2ZL5 - chains A and B; structure by X-ray diffraction, 1.47 A resolution.

# Chain A (and B)
Protein: 58 kd capsid protein
Organism: Norwalk virus
Notes: fragment: P-domain; chain B of this document is another copy of the same molecule, construct and numbering; everything in this record applies to it too
UniProt: Q83884 (Q83884_9CALI); residues 225-519 here = UniProt positions 225-519
Sequence (295 residues; row label = number of the first residue in the row):
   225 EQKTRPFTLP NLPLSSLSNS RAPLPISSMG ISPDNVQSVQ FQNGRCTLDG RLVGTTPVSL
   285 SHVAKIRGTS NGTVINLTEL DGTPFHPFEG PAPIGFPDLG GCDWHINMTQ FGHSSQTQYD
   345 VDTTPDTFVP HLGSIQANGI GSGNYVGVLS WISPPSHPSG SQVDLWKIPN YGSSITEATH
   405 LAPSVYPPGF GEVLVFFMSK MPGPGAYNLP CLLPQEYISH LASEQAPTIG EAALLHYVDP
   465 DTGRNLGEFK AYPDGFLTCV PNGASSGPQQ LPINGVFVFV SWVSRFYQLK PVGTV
Disordered / not traced: 225-230 (chain B: 225-230, 517-519)
Differences from the reference sequence: conflict Ile-453 (Val in Q83884), Val-519 (Ala in Q83884)
Bound ions: Ca2+: Phe-352, Asn-394
Ligand contacts: Mg2+ (MG): Pro-234, Leu-236, Leu-238, Tyr-441, Val-500, Phe-501
Swiss-Prot annotation at these positions:
  - site: Lys-227, Thr-228 (Cleavage)
What the authors report for this chain:
  - mutagenesis - H329A, W375A: abolished binding to H-type 1 and A carbohydrates

# How chain A and chain B interact
Contacting residue pairs - 84 pairs, chain A then chain B:
  Pro-234(A) / Ser-447(B)
  Asn-235(A) / Ser-447(B)  hydrogen bond (backbone-side chain)
  Asn-235(A) / Gln-449(B)
  Leu-236(A) / Val-282(B)  hydrophobic
  Leu-236(A) / Ser-443(B)
  Leu-236(A) / Ala-446(B)
  Leu-236(A) / Ser-447(B)
  Ser-240(A) / Val-282(B)
  Ser-240(A) / Ser-283(B)
  Leu-241(A) / Val-282(B)  hydrophobic
  Leu-241(A) / Ser-283(B)
  Leu-241(A) / Ser-285(B)
  Ser-242(A) / Ser-283(B)
  Ser-242(A) / Ser-285(B)
  Pro-247(A) / Ser-285(B)
  Pro-247(A) / Lys-289(B)  hydrogen bond (backbone-side chain)
  Leu-248(A) / Ser-285(B)
  Pro-249(A) / Ser-285(B)
  Pro-249(A) / His-286(B)
  Pro-249(A) / Leu-304(B)  hydrophobic
  Val-282(A) / Leu-236(B)  hydrophobic
  Val-282(A) / Ser-240(B)
  Ser-283(A) / Ser-240(B)
  Ser-283(A) / Leu-241(B)
  Ser-283(A) / Ser-242(B)
  Ser-283(A) / Glu-440(B)  hydrogen bond
  Leu-284(A) / Leu-284(B)
  Leu-284(A) / Ser-285(B)
  Ser-285(A) / Leu-241(B)
  Ser-285(A) / Ser-242(B)
  Ser-285(A) / Pro-247(B)
  Ser-285(A) / Leu-248(B)
  Ser-285(A) / Pro-249(B)
  Ser-285(A) / Leu-284(B)
  His-286(A) / Pro-249(B)
  Lys-289(A) / Pro-247(B)  hydrogen bond (side chain-backbone)
  Asn-331(A) / Asn-331(B)
  Asn-331(A) / Gln-340(B)  hydrogen bond
  Asn-331(A) / Ser-374(B)  hydrogen bond
  Thr-333(A) / Ser-374(B)
  Thr-333(A) / Pro-426(B)
  Gln-334(A) / Pro-426(B)
  Gln-334(A) / Gly-427(B)  hydrogen bond (backbone-backbone)
  Phe-335(A) / Lys-424(B)
  Gly-336(A) / Gly-427(B)  hydrogen bond (backbone-backbone)
  Gly-336(A) / Pro-428(B)
  Gly-336(A) / Gly-429(B)
  His-337(A) / Gly-427(B)  hydrogen bond (backbone-backbone)
  His-337(A) / Pro-428(B)
  Ser-338(A) / Trp-375(B)
  Ser-338(A) / Pro-428(B)
  Ser-339(A) / Trp-375(B)
  Gln-340(A) / Asn-331(B)  hydrogen bond
  Gln-340(A) / Gln-340(B)
  Gln-340(A) / Gln-342(B)
  Gln-340(A) / Ser-374(B)  hydrogen bond
  Gln-340(A) / Trp-375(B)
  Gln-342(A) / Gln-340(B)
  Ser-374(A) / Asn-331(B)  hydrogen bond
  Ser-374(A) / Thr-333(B)
  Ser-374(A) / Gln-340(B)  hydrogen bond
  Trp-375(A) / Ser-338(B)
  Trp-375(A) / Ser-339(B)
  Trp-375(A) / Gln-340(B)
  Lys-424(A) / Phe-335(B)
  Pro-426(A) / Thr-333(B)
  Pro-426(A) / Gln-334(B)
  Pro-426(A) / Phe-335(B)  hydrophobic
  Gly-427(A) / Gln-334(B)  hydrogen bond (backbone-backbone)
  Gly-427(A) / Gly-336(B)  hydrogen bond (backbone-backbone)
  Gly-427(A) / His-337(B)  hydrogen bond (backbone-backbone)
  Pro-428(A) / Gly-336(B)
  Pro-428(A) / His-337(B)
  Pro-428(A) / Ser-338(B)
  Gly-429(A) / Gly-336(B)
  Glu-440(A) / Ser-283(B)  hydrogen bond
  Glu-440(A) / Ser-443(B)
  Ser-443(A) / Leu-236(B)
  Ser-443(A) / Glu-440(B)
  Ala-446(A) / Leu-236(B)
  Ser-447(A) / Pro-234(B)
  Ser-447(A) / Asn-235(B)  hydrogen bond (side chain-backbone)
  Ser-447(A) / Leu-236(B)
  Gln-449(A) / Asn-235(B)
Also at the interface, not in a pair above, chain A (39 interface residues in all): Thr-341, Met-425
Also at the interface, not in a pair above, chain B (42 interface residues in all): Thr-341, Val-370, Met-425, His-444

# In short
The interface between chain A and chain B involves 39 residues on one side and 42 on the other; the contacts
include 18 hydrogen bonds. Polar contacts include Asn-235(A)/Ser-447(B), Pro-247(A)/Lys-289(B) and
Ser-283(A)/Glu-440(B). Bound to chain A: Mg2+. From the paper: H329A and W375A of chain A abolish binding to
H-type 1 and A carbohydrates.
Both chains are 58 kd capsid protein (Norwalk virus). Entry 2ZL5 (Atomic resolution structural
characterization of recognition of histo-blood group antigen by Norwalk virus) was determined by X-ray
diffraction, deposited together with 2ZL6 and 2ZL7.
